7LS5 - chains L and X of the 28 polymer chains in the assembly; structure by electron microscopy, 2.74 A resolution.

Chain L:
Molecule: Proteasome subunit beta type-5
From: Saccharomyces cerevisiae (strain ATCC 204508 / S288c)
Notes: EC 3.4.25.1
UniProt: P30656 (PSB5_YEAST); residues 2-288 here correspond to UniProt positions 1-287 (UniProt number = residue number - 1)
Sequence (287 residues; row label = number of the first residue in the row):
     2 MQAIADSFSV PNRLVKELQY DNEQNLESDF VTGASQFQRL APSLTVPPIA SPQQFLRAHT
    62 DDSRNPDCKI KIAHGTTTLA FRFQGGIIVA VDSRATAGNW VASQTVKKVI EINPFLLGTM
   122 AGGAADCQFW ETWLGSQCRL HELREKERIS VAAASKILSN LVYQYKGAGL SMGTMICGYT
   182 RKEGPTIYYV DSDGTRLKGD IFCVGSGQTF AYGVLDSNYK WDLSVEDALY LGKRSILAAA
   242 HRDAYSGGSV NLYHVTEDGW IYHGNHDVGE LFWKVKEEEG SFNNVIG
Not modelled in the structure: 2-76

Chain X:
Molecule: Proteasome subunit beta type-3
From: Saccharomyces cerevisiae (strain ATCC 204508 / S288c)
Notes: EC 3.4.25.1
UniProt: P25451 (PSB3_YEAST); residues 0-204 here correspond to UniProt positions 1-205 (UniProt number = residue number + 1)
Sequence (205 residues; numbered 0 to 204; the number before each row is that of its first residue; numbering starts at 0):
     0 MSDPSSINGG IVVAMTGKDC VAIACDLRLG SQSLGVSNKF EKIFHYGHVF LGITGLATDV
    60 TTLNEMFRYK TNLYKLKEER AIEPETFTQL VSSSLYERRF GPYFVGPVVA GINSKSGKPF
   120 IAGFDLIGCI DEAKDFIVSG TASDQLFGMC ESLYEPNLEP EDLFETISQA LLNAADRDAL
   180 SGWGAVVYII KKDEVVKRYL KMRQD
Not modelled in the structure: 0-1
Curated features (UniProtKB/Swiss-Prot):
  - modified residue: S30 (Phosphoserine)
  - cross-link: K69 (Glycyl lysine isopeptide (Lys-Gly) (interchain with G-Cter in ubiquitin))

How chain L and chain X interact:
Residue-residue contacts - 46 pairs, chain L then chain X:
  R95(L) with D204(X), salt bridge
  N100(L) with S5(X), hydrogen bond; R176(X); D177(X); A178(X), hydrogen bond (backbone-backbone); L179(X)
  W101(L) with Q144(X); R176(X)
  V102(L) with R176(X), hydrogen bond (backbone-side chain); A178(X)
  A103(L) with R176(X), hydrogen bond (backbone-side chain)
  S104(L) with R176(X)
  F211(L) with L33(X), hydrophobic
  A241(L) with D204(X)
  H242(L) with W182(X), hydrogen bond (backbone-side chain); Q203(X), hydrogen bond (side chain-backbone); D204(X)
  R243(L) with S32(X); L33(X); G34(X), hydrogen bond (side chain-backbone); V35(X); W182(X)
  D244(L) with S32(X); D204(X)
  A245(L) with R27(X); S32(X), hydrogen bond (backbone-backbone); A178(X); L179(X), hydrophobic
  Y246(L) with S32(X); A178(X), hydrophobic
  S247(L) with D204(X)
  G248(L) with D204(X)
  G249(L) with R202(X), hydrogen bond (backbone-side chain); D204(X), hydrogen bond (backbone-side chain)
  D268(L) with R202(X), salt bridge
  V269(L) with D204(X)
  G270(L) with R202(X)
  F273(L) with Q203(X)
  W274(L) with K200(X); M201(X); Q203(X)
  N285(L) with N37(X), hydrogen bond (backbone-side chain); K38(X)
  V286(L) with N37(X); Q203(X)
  I287(L) with K38(X)
Interface residues without a listed pair, chain L (25 interface residues in all): Q105
Interface residues without a listed pair, chain X (22 interface residues in all): Q31, T140, D175

Overview:
25 residues of chain L and 22 residues of chain X are in contact, with 11 hydrogen bonds and 2 salt bridges.
Among the polar pairs are R95(L)-D204(X), D268(L)-R202(X) and N100(L)-S5(X).
Here chain L is Proteasome subunit beta type-5 and chain X is Proteasome subunit beta type-3, both from
Saccharomyces cerevisiae (strain ATCC 204508 / S288c). Entry 7LS5 (Cryo-EM structure of the Pre3-1 20S
proteasome core particle) was determined by electron microscopy, deposited together with 7LS6 and 7LSX.
